PDB entry 5IRA | X-ray diffraction, 1.50 A resolution | chain A

# Chain A
Name: Artificial Metathesase
Source organism: Streptomyces avidinii
Sequence (159 residues; row label = number of the first residue in the row):
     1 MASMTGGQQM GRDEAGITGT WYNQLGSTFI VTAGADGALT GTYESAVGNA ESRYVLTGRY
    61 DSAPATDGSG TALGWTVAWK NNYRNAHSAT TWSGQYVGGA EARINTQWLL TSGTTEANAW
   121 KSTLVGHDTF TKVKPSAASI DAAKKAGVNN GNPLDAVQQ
Disordered / not traced: 1-12, 135-159
Residues lining bound ligands: 9RU ([1-[4-[[5-[(3AS,4S,6AR)-2-oxidanylidene-1,3,3A,4,6,6A-hexahydrothieno[3,4-d]imidazol-4-yl]pentanoylamino]methyl]-2,6-dimethyl-phenyl]-3-(2,4,6-trimethylphenyl)-4,5-dihydroimidazol-1-ium-2-yl]-bis(chloranyl)ruthenium): Asn-23, Leu-25, Ser-27, Tyr-43, Ser-45, Val-47, Gly-48, Asn-49, Ala-50, Trp-79, Ala-86, Ser-88, Thr-90, Trp-92, Trp-108, Leu-110, Ser-112, Trp-120, Lys-121, Ser-122, Leu-124, Asp-128
What the authors report for this chain:
  - contacts within the chain: Thr-114/Thr-115 (hydrogen bond)
  - binding site for 9RU: Leu-110
  - conformationally variable residues (side-chain flip): Leu-110, Leu-124
  - mutagenesis - V47A/N49K/T114Q/A119G/K121R (5.4-fold): increased catalytic activity

# Overview
Chain A binds compound 9RU. The paper reports a binding site for 9RU at Leu-110; V47A/N49K/T114Q/A119G/K121R
increase catalytic activity.
Chain A is Artificial Metathesase (Streptomyces avidinii); the structure, Expanding Nature's Catalytic
Repertoire -Directed Evolution of an Artificial Metalloenzyme for In Vivo Metathesis, was determined by X-ray
diffraction, deposited together with 5F2B.
